Entry 6GVE (electron microscopy, 3.90 A resolution); this record covers chains E and C of the 16 polymer chains in the assembly.

[Chain E]
Protein: Glyceraldehyde-3-phosphate dehydrogenase
Organism: Thermosynechococcus elongatus (strain BP-1)
Notes: EC 1.2.1.-
UniProt: Q8DIW5 (Q8DIW5_THEEB); residues 1-337 here = UniProt positions 1-337
Amino-acid sequence (339 residues; numbered -1 to 337; the number before each row is that of its first residue; numbers below 1 keep their minus sign (Gly-1 is residue -1)):
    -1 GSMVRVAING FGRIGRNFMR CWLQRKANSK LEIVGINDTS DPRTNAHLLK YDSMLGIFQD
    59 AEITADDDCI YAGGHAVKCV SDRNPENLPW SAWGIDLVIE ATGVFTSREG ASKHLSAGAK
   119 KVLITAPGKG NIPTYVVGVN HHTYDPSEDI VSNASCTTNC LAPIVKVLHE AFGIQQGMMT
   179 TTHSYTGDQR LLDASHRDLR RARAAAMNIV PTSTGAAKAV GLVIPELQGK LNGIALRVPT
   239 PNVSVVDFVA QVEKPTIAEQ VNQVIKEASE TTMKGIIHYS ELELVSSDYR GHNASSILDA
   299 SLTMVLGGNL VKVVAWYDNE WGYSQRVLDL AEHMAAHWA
Not modelled in the structure: -1 to 0
Differences from the reference sequence: expression tag (-1 to 0)
Small-molecule neighbours: NAD (nicotinamide-adenine-dinucleotide): Asn7, Gly8, Phe9, Gly10, Arg11, Ile12, Asn35, Asp36, Thr37, Asp80, Arg81, Ala99, Thr100, Gly101, Val102, Phe103, Thr123, Ala124, Cys154, Thr184, Asn317, Glu318, Tyr321

[Chain C]
Protein: CP12 polypeptide
Organism: Thermosynechococcus elongatus (strain BP-1)
UniProt: Q8DHX3 (Q8DHX3_THEEB); residue numbers follow UniProt; this construct covers 1-75
Amino-acid sequence (77 residues; numbered -1 to 75; the number before each row is that of its first residue; numbers below 1 keep their minus sign (Gly-1 is residue -1)):
    -1 GSMSNLEKQI EQAREEAHKI CDTEGATSGQ CAAAWDALEE LQAEAAHQRA EQQDHKTSFQ
    59 QYCDDNPDAA ECRIYDD
Not modelled in the structure: -1 to 0
Differences from the reference sequence: expression tag (-1 to 0)
Disulfide bonds: Cys19-Cys29, Cys61-Cys70
Small-molecule neighbours: NAD (nicotinamide-adenine-dinucleotide): Asp66, Arg71, Tyr73, Asp75

[Chain E / chain C interface]
Contacting residue pairs - 30 pairs, chain E then chain C:
  Arg81(E) - Asn64(C)
  Arg81(E) - Asp66(C)  salt bridge
  Val102(E) - Pro65(C)  hydrophobic
  Val102(E) - Asp66(C)
  Ser153(E) - Asp75(C)
  Thr155(E) - Asp75(C)  hydrogen bond (side chain-backbone)
  His181(E) - Asp75(C)
  Gly185(E) - Tyr73(C)
  Asp186(E) - Arg71(C)
  Asp186(E) - Tyr73(C)  hydrogen bond (side chain-backbone)
  Arg188(E) - Ala68(C)
  Arg188(E) - Glu69(C)  salt bridge
  Ser193(E) - Glu69(C)
  His194(E) - Phe57(C)
  His194(E) - Ala68(C)
  His194(E) - Glu69(C)
  His194(E) - Arg71(C)  hydrogen bond (side chain-backbone)
  His194(E) - Ile72(C)
  Arg195(E) - Phe57(C)
  Arg195(E) - Glu69(C)  hydrogen bond (backbone-backbone)
  Arg195(E) - Cys70(C)
  Arg195(E) - Ile72(C)
  Arg199(E) - Ile72(C)
  Arg199(E) - Tyr73(C)
  Arg199(E) - Asp74(C)  salt bridge
  Ser211(E) - Asp74(C)
  Thr212(E) - Asp74(C)
  Thr212(E) - Asp75(C)  hydrogen bond (side chain-backbone)
  Ala214(E) - Asp75(C)
  Arg235(E) - Tyr73(C)  hydrogen bond (side chain-backbone)
Other interface residues (no listed pair), chain E (23 interface residues in all): Thr37, Thr100, Gly101, Pro125, Cys154, Thr184, Asp196
Other interface residues (no listed pair), chain C (13 interface residues in all): Cys61

[In short]
23 residues of chain E and 13 residues of chain C are in contact; the contacts include 6 hydrogen bonds and 3
salt bridges. Polar contacts include Arg81(E)-Asp66(C), Arg188(E)-Glu69(C) and Arg199(E)-Asp74(C). NAD is
bound between chain E and chain C.
Chain E is Glyceraldehyde-3-phosphate dehydrogenase and chain C is CP12 polypeptide, both from
Thermosynechococcus elongatus (strain BP-1); the structure, GAPDH-CP12-PRK complex, was determined by electron
microscopy together with 6GFO, 6GFQ, 6GG7, 6GHL and 6GHR from the same study.
